PDB entry 8EMX | electron microscopy, 3.30 A resolution | chains A and B of the 5 polymer chains in the assembly

# Chain A
Protein: 1-phosphatidylinositol 4,5-bisphosphate phosphodiesterase beta-3
Source organism: Homo sapiens
Notes: EC 3.1.4.11
UniProt: Q01970 (PLCB3_HUMAN); numbering as in UniProt (aligned over 9-1234)
Amino-acid sequence (1234 residues; row label = number of the first residue in the row):
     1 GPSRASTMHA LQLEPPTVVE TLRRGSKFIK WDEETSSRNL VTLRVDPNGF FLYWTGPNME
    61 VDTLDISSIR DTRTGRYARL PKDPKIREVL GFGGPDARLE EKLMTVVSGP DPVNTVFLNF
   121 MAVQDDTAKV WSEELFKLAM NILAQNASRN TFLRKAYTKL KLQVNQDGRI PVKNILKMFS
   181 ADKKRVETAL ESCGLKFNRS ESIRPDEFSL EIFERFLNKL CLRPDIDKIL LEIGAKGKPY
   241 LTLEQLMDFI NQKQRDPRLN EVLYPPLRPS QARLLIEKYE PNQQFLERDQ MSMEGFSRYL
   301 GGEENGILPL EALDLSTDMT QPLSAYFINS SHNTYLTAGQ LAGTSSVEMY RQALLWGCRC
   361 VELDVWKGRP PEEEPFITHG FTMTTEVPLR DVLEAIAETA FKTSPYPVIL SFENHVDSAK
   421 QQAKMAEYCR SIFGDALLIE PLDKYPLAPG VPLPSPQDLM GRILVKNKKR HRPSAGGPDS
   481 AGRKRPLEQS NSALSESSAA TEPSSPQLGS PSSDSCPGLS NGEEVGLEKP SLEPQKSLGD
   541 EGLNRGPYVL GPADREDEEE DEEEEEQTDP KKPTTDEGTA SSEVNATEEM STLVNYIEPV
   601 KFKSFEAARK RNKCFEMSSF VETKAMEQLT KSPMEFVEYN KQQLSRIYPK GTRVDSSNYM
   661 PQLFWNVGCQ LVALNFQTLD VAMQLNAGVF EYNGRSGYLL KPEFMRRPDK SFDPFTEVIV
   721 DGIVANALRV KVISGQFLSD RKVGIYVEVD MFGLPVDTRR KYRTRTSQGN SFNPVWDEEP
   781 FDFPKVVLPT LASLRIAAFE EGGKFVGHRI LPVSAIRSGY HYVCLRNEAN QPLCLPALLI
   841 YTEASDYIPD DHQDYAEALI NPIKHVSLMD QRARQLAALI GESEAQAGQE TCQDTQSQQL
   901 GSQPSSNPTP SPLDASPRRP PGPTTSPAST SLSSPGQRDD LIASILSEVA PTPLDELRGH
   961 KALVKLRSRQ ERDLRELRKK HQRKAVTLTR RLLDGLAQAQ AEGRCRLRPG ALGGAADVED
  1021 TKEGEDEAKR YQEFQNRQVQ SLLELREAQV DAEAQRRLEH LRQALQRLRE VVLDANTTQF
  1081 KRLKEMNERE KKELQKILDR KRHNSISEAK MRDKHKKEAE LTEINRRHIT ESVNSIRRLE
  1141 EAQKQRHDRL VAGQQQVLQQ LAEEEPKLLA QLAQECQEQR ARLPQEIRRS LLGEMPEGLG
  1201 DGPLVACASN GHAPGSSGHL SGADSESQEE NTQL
Disordered / not traced: 1-12, 93-96, 471-575, 850-866, 882-1234
Construct notes: expression tag (1-8)
UniProt features mapped onto this chain:
  - region: N1231 to L1234 (Interaction with SHANK2)
  - active site: H332, H379
  - modified residue (Phosphoserine): S474, S490, S495, S537, S926, S1105
Ion coordination: Ca2+: N333, E362, D364

# Chain B
Protein: Guanine nucleotide-binding protein G(I)/G(S)/G(T) subunit beta-1
Source organism: Homo sapiens
UniProt: P62873 (GBB1_HUMAN); numbering as in UniProt (aligned over 1-340)
Amino-acid sequence (340 residues; row label = number of the first residue in the row):
     1 MSELDQLRQE AEQLKNQIRD ARKACADATL SQITNNIDPV GRIQMRTRRT LRGHLAKIYA
    61 MHWGTDSRLL VSASQDGKLI IWDSYTTNKV HAIPLRSSWV MTCAYAPSGN YVACGGLDNI
   121 CSIYNLKTRE GNVRVSRELA GHTGYLSCCR FLDDNQIVTS SGDTTCALWD IETGQQTTTF
   181 TGHTGDVMSL SLAPDTRLFV SGACDASAKL WDVREGMCRQ TFTGHESDIN AICFFPNGNA
   241 FATGSDDATC RLFDLRADQE LMTYSHDNII CGITSVSFSK SGRLLLAGYD DFNCNVWDAL
   301 KADRAGVLAG HDNRVSCLGV TDDGMAVATG SWDSFLKIWN
Disordered / not traced: 1-3, 127-132
UniProt features mapped onto this chain:
  - modified residue: S2 (N-acetylserine), H266 (Phosphohistidine)

# Interface between chain A and chain B
Contacting residue pairs (23):
  R24(A) - D228(B)  salt bridge
  K27(A) - Y145(B)
  I29(A) - W99(B)  hydrophobic
  R38(A) - S98(B)  hydrogen bond
  R38(A) - W99(B)
  N39(A) - K57(B)  hydrogen bond
  L40(A) - L117(B)  hydrophobic
  P57(A) - N313(B)
  P57(A) - W332(B)
  M59(A) - D290(B)
  M59(A) - F292(B)  hydrophobic
  M59(A) - R314(B)
  V89(A) - W99(B)  hydrophobic
  Q166(A) - D290(B)
  Q166(A) - D291(B)
  Q166(A) - F292(B)
  D167(A) - C271(B)
  D167(A) - D291(B)
  G168(A) - I270(B)
  R169(A) - N268(B)
  R169(A) - I270(B)
  R204(A) - I270(B)
  P205(A) - I270(B)
Other interface residues (no listed pair), chain A (17 interface residues in all): N58, V123
Other interface residues (no listed pair), chain B (17 interface residues in all): Q75, C204

# In short
Chain A and chain B each contribute 17 residues to their interface, with 2 hydrogen bonds and 1 salt bridge.
Polar contacts include R24(A)-D228(B), R38(A)-S98(B) and N39(A)-K57(B). N333(A), E362(A) and D364(A)
coordinate Ca2+. From UniProt: active-site residues H332(A) and H379(A) on chain A.
Here chain A is 1-phosphatidylinositol 4,5-bisphosphate phosphodiesterase beta-3 and chain B is Guanine
nucleotide-binding protein G(I)/G(S)/G(T) subunit beta-1, both from Homo sapiens. Entry 8EMX (Phospholipase C
beta 3 (PLCb3) in complex with Gbg on lipid nanodiscs) was determined by electron microscopy together with
8EMV and 8EMW from the same study.
